PDB entry 3ZIA | X-ray diffraction, 2.50 A resolution | chains K and N of the 10 polymer chains in the assembly

Chain K:
Molecule: ATP synthase subunit alpha, mitochondrial
Organism: Saccharomyces cerevisiae
Reference sequence: P07251 (ATPA_YEAST); residues 1-510 here correspond to UniProt positions 36-545 (UniProt number = residue number + 35)
Amino-acid sequence (510 residues; numbered 1 to 510; the number before each row is that of its first residue):
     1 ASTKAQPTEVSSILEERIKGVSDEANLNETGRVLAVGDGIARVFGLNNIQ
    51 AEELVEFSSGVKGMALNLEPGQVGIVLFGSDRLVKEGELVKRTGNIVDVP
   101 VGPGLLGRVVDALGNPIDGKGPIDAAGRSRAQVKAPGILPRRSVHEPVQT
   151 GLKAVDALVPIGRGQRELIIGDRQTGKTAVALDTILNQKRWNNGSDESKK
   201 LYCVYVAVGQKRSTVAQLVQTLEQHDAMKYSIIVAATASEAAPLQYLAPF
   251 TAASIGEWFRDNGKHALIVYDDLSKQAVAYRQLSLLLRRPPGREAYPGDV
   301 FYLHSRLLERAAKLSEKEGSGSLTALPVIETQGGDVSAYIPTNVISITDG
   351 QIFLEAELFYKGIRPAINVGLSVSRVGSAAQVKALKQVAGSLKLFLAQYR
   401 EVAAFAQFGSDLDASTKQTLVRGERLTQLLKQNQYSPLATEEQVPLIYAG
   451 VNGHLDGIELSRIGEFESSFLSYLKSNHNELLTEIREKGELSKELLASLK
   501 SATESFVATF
Unresolved in the structure: 1-25, 510
Metal / ion sites: Mg2+: Thr-178 (together with ATP)
Ligand contacts: ATP (adenosine-5'-triphosphate): Asp-172, Arg-173, Gln-174, Thr-175, Gly-176, Lys-177, Thr-178, Ala-179, Glu-330, Phe-359, Arg-364, Pro-365, Gln-432, Asn-433, Gln-434
What the authors report for this chain:
  - catalytic residues: Arg-375 (citing earlier work)

Chain N:
Molecule: ATP synthase subunit beta, mitochondrial
Organism: Saccharomyces cerevisiae
Notes: EC 3.6.3.14
Reference sequence: P00830 (ATPB_YEAST); residues 1-478 here correspond to UniProt positions 34-511 (UniProt number = residue number + 33)
Amino-acid sequence (478 residues; each row starts with the number of its first residue):
     1 ASAAQSTPITGKVTAVIGAIVDVHFEQSELPAILNALEIKTPQGKLVLEV
    51 AQHLGENTVRTIAMDGTEGLVRGEKVLDTGGPISVPVGRETLGRIINVIG
   101 EPIDERGPIKSKLRKPIHADPPSFAEQSTSAEILETGIKVVDLLAPYARG
   151 GKIGLFGGAGVGKTVFIQELINNIAKAHGGFSVFTGVGERTREGNDLYRE
   201 MKETGVINLEGESKVALVFGQMNEPPGARARVALTGLTIAEYFRDEEGQD
   251 VLLFIDNIFRFTQAGSEVSALLGRIPSAVGYQPTLATDMGLLQERITTTK
   301 KGSVTSVQAVYVPADDLTDPAPATTFAHLDATTVLSRGISELGIYPAVDP
   351 LDSKSRLLDAAVVGQEHYDVASKVQETLQTYKSLQDIIAILGMDELSEQD
   401 KLTVERARKIQRFLSQPFAVAEVFTGIPGKLVRLKDTVASFKAVLEGKYD
   451 NIPEHAFYMVGGIEDVVAKAEKLAAEAN
Unresolved in the structure: 1-5, 476-478
Metal / ion sites: Mg2+: Thr-164 (together with ADP)
Ligand contacts: ADP (adenosine-5'-diphosphate): Gly-158, Ala-159, Gly-160, Val-161, Gly-162, Lys-163, Thr-164, Val-165, Tyr-345, Phe-418, Ala-421, Phe-424, Thr-425
What the authors report for this chain:
  - binding site for ADP: Tyr-345, Phe-424
  - catalytic residues: Glu-189 (citing earlier work)

How chain K and chain N interact:
Contacting residue pairs (90; chain K residue first):
  Leu-34(K) with Gly-55(N)
  Ala-35(K) with His-53(N); Leu-54(N)
  Val-36(K) with Ile-33(N); Gln-52(N); His-53(N), hydrogen bond (backbone-backbone)
  Asp-38(K) with Gln-52(N), hydrogen bond; Arg-274(N), salt bridge
  Arg-42(K) with Leu-54(N)
  Asp-81(K) with Ile-33(N)
  Arg-82(K) with Ala-32(N); Ile-33(N), hydrogen bond (side chain-backbone); Leu-34(N); Asn-35(N), hydrogen bond; Pro-82(N)
  Lys-85(K) with Leu-30(N), hydrogen bond (side chain-backbone); Ala-32(N); His-53(N)
  Glu-86(K) with Leu-30(N); His-53(N), hydrogen bond (backbone-side chain); Gly-55(N); Glu-56(N), hydrogen bond (side chain-backbone); Asn-57(N), hydrogen bond (side chain-backbone)
  Val-109(K) with Phe-124(N), hydrophobic
  Ile-117(K) with Phe-124(N); Ala-125(N)
  Arg-173(K) with Phe-326(N); Asp-352(N), salt bridge
  Gln-174(K) with Phe-326(N); Lys-354(N)
  Lys-211(K) with Glu-294(N); Ala-327(N); His-328(N), hydrogen bond (side chain-backbone); Leu-329(N); Asp-330(N), salt bridge
  Arg-212(K) with Pro-121(N); Pro-122(N), hydrogen bond (side chain-backbone); Ser-123(N); Phe-124(N); Gln-127(N); Glu-294(N), hydrogen bond (backbone-side chain)
  Ser-213(K) with Gln-127(N)
  Val-215(K) with Phe-124(N), hydrophobic
  Ala-216(K) with Phe-124(N); Gln-127(N); Thr-129(N)
  Gln-217(K) with Thr-129(N)
  Gln-220(K) with Thr-129(N), hydrogen bond
  Thr-237(K) with Glu-294(N)
  Ala-238(K) with Thr-287(N); Gly-290(N); His-328(N)
  Ser-239(K) with Pro-121(N); Gly-290(N); Leu-291(N); Glu-294(N)
  Gln-245(K) with Thr-287(N)
  Arg-281(K) with Ser-277(N), hydrogen bond
  Gln-282(K) with Pro-283(N); Thr-284(N); Thr-287(N), hydrogen bond
  Leu-285(K) with Ile-275(N), hydrophobic; Pro-276(N); Ser-277(N); Pro-283(N), hydrophobic
  Leu-286(K) with Arg-274(N); Thr-284(N)
  Arg-288(K) with Gly-273(N), hydrogen bond (side chain-backbone)
  Glu-294(K) with Ala-278(N)
  Ala-295(K) with Ser-277(N); Ala-278(N)
  Glu-357(K) with Gln-379(N)
  Tyr-360(K) with Leu-351(N), hydrogen bond (side chain-backbone); Asp-352(N); Lys-354(N), hydrogen bond; Gln-375(N); Glu-376(N); Gln-379(N)
  Lys-361(K) with Glu-376(N); Gln-379(N)
  Gly-362(K) with Glu-376(N)
  Arg-364(K) with Tyr-368(N), hydrogen bond; Ser-372(N)
  Gln-407(K) with Leu-384(N); Ile-387(N); Glu-395(N); Leu-396(N); Asp-400(N)
  Phe-408(K) with Leu-391(N), hydrophobic; Glu-395(N)
Interface residues without a listed pair, chain K (51 interface residues in all): Gly-37, Val-84, Asp-118, Gln-210, Val-219, Glu-240, Ala-242, Lys-275, Val-278, Arg-289, Pro-291, Gln-332, Gly-333
Interface residues without a listed pair, chain N (62 interface residues in all): Pro-31, Ala-51, Thr-58, Gly-81, Ser-130, Lys-152, Ala-286, Thr-297, Leu-317, Thr-318, Ala-323, Thr-332

In short:
The interface between chain K and chain N involves 51 residues on one side and 62 on the other, with 18
hydrogen bonds and 3 salt bridges. Among the polar pairs are Asp-38(K)/Arg-274(N), Arg-173(K)/Asp-352(N) and
Lys-211(K)/Asp-330(N). From the paper: catalytic residues Arg-375(K) and Glu-189(N); a binding site for ADP at
Tyr-345(N) and Phe-424(N).
Here chain K is ATP synthase subunit alpha, mitochondrial and chain N is ATP synthase subunit beta,
mitochondrial, both from Saccharomyces cerevisiae. Entry 3ZIA (The structure of F1-ATPase from Saccharomyces
cerevisiae inhibited by its regulatory protein IF1) was determined by X-ray diffraction.
